Entry 6IY3 (electron microscopy, 3.67 A resolution); this record covers chains C and I of the 11 polymer chains in the assembly.

== Chain C ==
Molecule: Histone H2A
Source organism: Xenopus laevis
Reference sequence: Q6AZJ8 (Q6AZJ8_XENLA); residues 9-121 here correspond to UniProt positions 10-122 (UniProt number = residue number + 1)
Sequence (113 residues; row label = number of the first residue in the row):
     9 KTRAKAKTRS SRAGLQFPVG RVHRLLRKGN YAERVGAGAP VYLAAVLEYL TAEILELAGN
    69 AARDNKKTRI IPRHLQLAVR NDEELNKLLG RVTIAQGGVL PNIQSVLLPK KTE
Not modelled in the structure: 9-10

== Chain I ==
Molecule: 147-nt DNA strand
Sequence (147 nucleotides; numbered 1 to 147; the number before each row is that of its first residue):
     1 ATCAAAACTG TGCCGCAGTC GGCCGACCTG AGGGTCGCCG GGGTCTGCGG GGGGACCCTC
    61 TGGAAAGTGA AGGATAAGTG ACGAGCGGAG ACGGGATGGC GAACAGACAC AAACACACAA
   121 GAGGTGAATG TTAGGACTGT TGCAGAT

== Interface between chain C and chain I ==
Pairs across the interface - 18 pairs, chain C then chain I:
  Arg11(C) - DA117(I)  base contact
  Arg11(C) - DC118(I)  hydrogen bond to the sugar
  Arg29(C) - DA122(I)  phosphate contact
  Arg29(C) - DG123(I)  salt bridge to the phosphate
  Arg35(C) - DA113(I)  salt bridge to the phosphate
  Arg35(C) - DC114(I)  salt bridge to the phosphate
  Glu41(C) - DA113(I)  phosphate contact
  Arg42(C) - DA112(I)  hydrogen bond to the sugar
  Arg42(C) - DA113(I)  phosphate contact
  Val43(C) - DA112(I)  sugar contact
  Val43(C) - DA113(I)  hydrogen bond to the phosphate
  Gly44(C) - DA112(I)  phosphate contact
  Ala45(C) - DA112(I)  phosphate contact
  Lys75(C) - DA133(I)  sugar contact
  Thr76(C) - DT132(I)  sugar contact
  Thr76(C) - DA133(I)  hydrogen bond to the phosphate
  Arg77(C) - DT132(I)  sugar contact
  Arg77(C) - DA133(I)  phosphate contact
Interface residues without a listed pair, chain C (12 interface residues in all): Thr16
Interface residues without a listed pair, chain I (10 interface residues in all): DG121

== Overview ==
Chain C and chain I form an interface of 12 and 10 residues respectively, with 4 hydrogen bonds and 3 salt
bridges. Polar contacts include Arg11(C)-DC118(I), Arg42(C)-DA112(I) and Val43(C)-DA113(I).
Here chain C is Histone H2A (Xenopus laevis) and chain I is a 147-nt DNA strand. Entry 6IY3 (Structure of
Snf2-MMTV-A nucleosome complex at shl-2 in ADP state) was determined by electron microscopy together with
5Z3U, 5Z3V, 5Z3L, 5Z3O and 6IY2 from the same study.
